1C1L - chain A; structure by X-ray diffraction, 1.50 A resolution.

[Chain A]
Name: Protein (congerin I)
From: Conger myriaster
Notes: fragment: carbohydrate-recognition-domain
Reference sequence: P26788 (LEG_CONMY); numbering as in UniProt (aligned over 1-134)
Amino-acid sequence (137 residues; each row starts with the number of its first residue; numbering starts at 0):
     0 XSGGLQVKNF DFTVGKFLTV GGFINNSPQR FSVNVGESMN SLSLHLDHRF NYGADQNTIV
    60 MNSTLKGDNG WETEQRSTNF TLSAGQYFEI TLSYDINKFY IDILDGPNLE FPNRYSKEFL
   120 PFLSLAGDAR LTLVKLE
Disordered / not traced: 0-1
Modified residues: ACE (acetyl group) at position 0
Sequence notes: insertion (135)

[Summary]
Chain A is Protein (congerin I) (Conger myriaster); the structure, Lactose-liganded congerin I, was determined
by X-ray diffraction, deposited together with 1C1F.
